PDB entry 1YRD | X-ray diffraction, 1.70 A resolution | chain A

[Chain A]
Name: Cytochrome P450-cam
Source organism: Pseudomonas putida
Notes: EC 1.14.15.1
UniProtKB: P00183 (CPXA_PSEPU); residues 1-414 here = UniProt positions 1-414
Amino-acid sequence (414 residues; each row starts with the number of its first residue):
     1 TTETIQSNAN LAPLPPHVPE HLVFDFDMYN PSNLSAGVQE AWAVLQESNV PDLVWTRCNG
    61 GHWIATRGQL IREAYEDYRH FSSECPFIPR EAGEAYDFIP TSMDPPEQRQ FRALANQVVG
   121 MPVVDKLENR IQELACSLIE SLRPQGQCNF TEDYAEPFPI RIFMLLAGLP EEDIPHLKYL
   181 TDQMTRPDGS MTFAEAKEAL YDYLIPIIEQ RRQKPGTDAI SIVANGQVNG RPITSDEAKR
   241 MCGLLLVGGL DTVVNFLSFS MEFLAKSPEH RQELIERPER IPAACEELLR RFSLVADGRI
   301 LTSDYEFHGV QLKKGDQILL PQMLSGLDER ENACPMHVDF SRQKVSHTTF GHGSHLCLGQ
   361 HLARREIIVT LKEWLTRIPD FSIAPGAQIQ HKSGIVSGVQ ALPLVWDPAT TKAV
Unresolved in the structure: 1-9
Metal / ion sites: K+: Glu84, Gly93, Glu94, Tyr96; heme Fe near Cys357 (its only coordinating residue here)
Residues lining bound ligands:
  - camphor (CAM): Phe87, Tyr96, Phe98, Thr101, Thr185, Leu244, Val247, Gly248, Thr252, Val295, Asp297, Ile395, Val396
  - heme (HEM): Tyr75, Pro100, Thr101, Gln108, Arg112, Val119, Phe163, Leu244, Leu245, Gly248, Gly249, Thr252, Val253, Phe256, Leu294, Val295, Asp297, Arg299, Gln322, Thr349, Phe350, Gly351, Ser354, His355, Leu356, Cys357, Leu358, Gly359, Leu362, Ala363

[Summary]
Ligands of chain A: heme and camphor. Glu84, Gly93, Glu94 and Tyr96 coordinate K+.
Chain A is Cytochrome P450-cam (Pseudomonas putida); the structure, X-ray crystal structure of PERDEUTERATED
Cytochrome P450cam, was determined by X-ray diffraction together with 1YRC from the same study.
